1Z7Q - chains A and B of the 42 polymer chains in the assembly; structure by X-ray diffraction, 3.22 A resolution.

Chain A:
Name: Proteasome component C7-alpha
Source organism: Saccharomyces cerevisiae
Notes: EC 3.4.25.1
Reference sequence: P21243 (PSA6_YEAST); residue numbers follow UniProt; this construct covers 1-252
Chain sequence (252 residues; numbered 1 to 252; the number before each row is that of its first residue):
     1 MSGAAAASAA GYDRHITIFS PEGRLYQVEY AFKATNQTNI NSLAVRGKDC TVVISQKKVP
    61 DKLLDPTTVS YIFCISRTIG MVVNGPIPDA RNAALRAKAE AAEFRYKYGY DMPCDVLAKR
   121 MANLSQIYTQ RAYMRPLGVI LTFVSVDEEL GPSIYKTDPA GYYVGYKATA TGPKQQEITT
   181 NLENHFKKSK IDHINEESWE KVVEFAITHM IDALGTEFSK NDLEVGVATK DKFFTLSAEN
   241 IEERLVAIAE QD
Disordered / not traced: 1-9

Chain B:
Name: Proteasome component Y7
Source organism: Saccharomyces cerevisiae
Notes: EC 3.4.25.1
Reference sequence: P23639 (PSA2_YEAST); residues 1-250 here = UniProt positions 1-250
Chain sequence (250 residues; each row starts with the number of its first residue):
     1 MTDRYSFSLT TFSPSGKLGQ IDYALTAVKQ GVTSLGIKAT NGVVIATEKK SSSPLAMSET
    61 LSKVSLLTPD IGAVYSGMGP DYRVLVDKSR KVAHTSYKRI YGEYPPTKLL VSEVAKIMQE
   121 ATQSGGVRPF GVSLLIAGHD EFNGFSLYQV DPSGSYFPWK ATAIGKGSVA AKTFLEKRWN
   181 DELELEDAIH IALLTLKESV EGEFNGDTIE LAIIGDENPD LLGYTGIPTD KGPRFRKLTS
   241 QEINDRLEAL
Disordered / not traced: 1
Swiss-Prot annotation at these positions:
  - cross-link: K108 (Glycyl lysine isopeptide (Lys-Gly) (interchain with G-Cter in ubiquitin))

How chain A and chain B interact:
Pairs across the interface - 57 pairs, chain A then chain B:
  Y12(A) - T2(B)
  Y12(A) - F7(B)  hydrophobic
  T17(A) - Q20(B)
  T17(A) - V127(B)
  T17(A) - R128(B)
  I18(A) - F7(B)  hydrophobic
  I18(A) - Q20(B)
  F19(A) - Q20(B)  hydrogen bond (backbone-side chain)
  F19(A) - Y23(B)
  F19(A) - A24(B)  hydrophobic
  F19(A) - M78(B)  hydrophobic
  F19(A) - R128(B)
  F19(A) - P129(B)
  S20(A) - Y23(B)
  P21(A) - Y23(B)  hydrophobic
  P21(A) - T26(B)  hydrogen bond (backbone-side chain)
  E22(A) - T26(B)
  G23(A) - Y23(B)
  G23(A) - T26(B)
  G23(A) - A27(B)
  L25(A) - R128(B)
  R46(A) - M57(B)  hydrogen bond
  K119(A) - R83(B)
  K119(A) - D87(B)  salt bridge
  A122(A) - R83(B)  hydrogen bond (backbone-side chain)
  N123(A) - R83(B)
  N123(A) - V84(B)
  Q126(A) - D81(B)
  T129(A) - R128(B)
  Q130(A) - V127(B)
  Q130(A) - R128(B)  hydrogen bond (backbone-backbone)
  Q130(A) - F130(B)
  R131(A) - K88(B)
  R131(A) - G126(B)
  R131(A) - V127(B)
  A132(A) - G126(B)
  Y155(A) - T60(B)
  A160(A) - P80(B)
  G161(A) - P80(B)
  G161(A) - R83(B)  hydrogen bond (backbone-side chain)
  Y163(A) - T60(B)
  Y163(A) - L61(B)
  V164(A) - M57(B)
  V164(A) - T60(B)
  G165(A) - A56(B)
  G165(A) - M57(B)  hydrogen bond (backbone-backbone)
  G165(A) - T60(B)  hydrogen bond (backbone-side chain)
  Y166(A) - L55(B)
  Y166(A) - A56(B)  hydrophobic
  Y166(A) - M57(B)
  K167(A) - P54(B)
  K167(A) - L55(B)
  K167(A) - M57(B)
  A168(A) - L55(B)
  T179(A) - L55(B)
  E183(A) - S53(B)  hydrogen bond
  E183(A) - L55(B)
Interface residues without a listed pair, chain A (32 interface residues in all): I16, Y162, L182
Interface residues without a listed pair, chain B (28 interface residues in all): E120, G131

Summary:
Chain A and chain B form an interface of 32 and 28 residues respectively; the contacts include 9 hydrogen
bonds and 1 salt bridge. Polar contacts include K119(A)-D87(B), F19(A)-Q20(B) and P21(A)-T26(B).
Chain A is Proteasome component C7-alpha and chain B is Proteasome component Y7, both from Saccharomyces
cerevisiae; the structure, Crystal structure of the 20s proteasome from yeast in complex with the proteasome
activator PA26 from ..., was determined by X-ray diffraction (same publication as 1YA7, 1YAR and 1YAU).
